PDB entry 8RQD | X-ray diffraction, 2.14 A resolution | chains C and A

== Chain C (and A) ==
Protein: 2'-deoxynucleoside 5'-phosphate N-hydrolase 1
From: Homo sapiens
Notes: EC 3.2.2.-; chain A of this document is another copy of the same molecule, construct and numbering; everything in this record applies to it too
UniProtKB: O43598 (DNPH1_HUMAN); residue numbers follow UniProt; this construct covers 20-162
Amino-acid sequence (145 residues; row label = number of the first residue in the row):
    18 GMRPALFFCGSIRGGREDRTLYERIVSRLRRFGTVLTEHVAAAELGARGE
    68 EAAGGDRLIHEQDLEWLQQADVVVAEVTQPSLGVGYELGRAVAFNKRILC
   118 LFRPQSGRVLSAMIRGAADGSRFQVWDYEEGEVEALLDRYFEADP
Unresolved in the structure: 18, 57-62, 160-162 (chain A: 18, 160-162)
Construct notes: expression tag (18-19); engineered mutation Phe24 (Tyr in O43598)
Curated features (UniProtKB/Swiss-Prot):
  - binding site (5-hydroxymethyl-dUMP): Gly27, Ile29, Arg30, Gly31, Ser98, Gly100, Glu104, Ser128
  - modified residue (Phosphoserine): Ser28, Ser98, Ser123, Ser128, Ser138
  - mutagenesis: Glu104 (E104Q: Loss of deoxyribonucleoside 5'-monophosphate N-glycosidase activity)
From the paper describing this entry:
  - contacts within the chain: Asp80-Glu104
  - catalytic residues: Asp80 (proposed by the authors, not directly observed)
  - mutagenesis - Y24F (400-fold), H56A (15-fold), D80A, D80N, E104D: decreased catalytic activity
  - mutagenesis - E104A: abolished catalytic activity
  - mutagenesis - R30A: decreased catalytic activity on dUMP
  - catalytic residues: Glu104
  - mutagenesis - E104A: increased stability

== How chain C and chain A interact ==
Contacting residue pairs - 65 pairs, chain C then chain A:
  Asp73(C) with Ala129(A); Arg132(A); Gly133(A)
  Arg74(C) with Gly133(A)
  His77(C) with Met130(A); Gly133(A); Ala134(A)
  Asp80(C) with Met130(A)
  Leu81(C) with Met130(A), hydrophobic
  Val94(C) with Leu99(A)
  Pro97(C) with Pro97(A)
  Ser98(C) with Ser98(A); Leu99(A)
  Leu99(C) with Val94(A); Ser98(A); Val101(A), hydrophobic; Gly102(A); Leu127(A), hydrophobic; Ile131(A), hydrophobic
  Gly100(C) with Ser128(A); Met130(A)
  Val101(C) with Leu99(A), hydrophobic
  Gly102(C) with Leu99(A); Gly102(A); Tyr103(A), hydrogen bond (backbone-backbone)
  Tyr103(C) with Gly102(A), hydrogen bond (backbone-backbone); Tyr103(A); Leu105(A); Gly106(A); Val109(A), hydrophobic; Met130(A), hydrophobic; Ile131(A), hydrophobic; Ala134(A)
  Leu105(C) with Tyr103(A)
  Gly106(C) with Tyr103(A); Gly106(A); Arg107(A)
  Arg107(C) with Gly106(A); Val109(A)
  Val109(C) with Tyr103(A), hydrophobic; Arg107(A)
  Ala110(C) with Ala110(A), hydrophobic
  Pro121(C) with Glu67(A)
  Val126(C) with Gly63(A); Gly66(A)
  Leu127(C) with Leu99(A), hydrophobic
  Ser128(C) with Gly100(A)
  Ala129(C) with Asp73(A)
  Met130(C) with His77(A); Asp80(A); Leu81(A), hydrophobic; Gly100(A); Tyr103(A), hydrophobic; Glu104(A)
  Ile131(C) with Leu99(A), hydrophobic; Tyr103(A), hydrophobic
  Arg132(C) with Glu67(A), salt bridge; Asp73(A)
  Gly133(C) with Asp73(A); Arg74(A); His77(A)
  Ala134(C) with His77(A)
  Ala135(C) with Arg74(A), hydrogen bond (backbone-side chain)
  Asp136(C) with Arg74(A)
  Asp144(C) with Glu67(A)
Also at the interface, not in a pair above, chain C (36 interface residues in all): Ile76, Gln96, Glu104, Phe119, Phe140
Also at the interface, not in a pair above, chain A (33 interface residues in all): Ala64, Ile76, Gln96

== Overview ==
36 residues of chain C face 33 of chain A across their interface; the contacts include 3 hydrogen bonds and 1
salt bridge. Among the polar pairs are Arg132(C)-Glu67(A), Ala135(C)-Arg74(A) and Gly102(C)-Tyr103(A). From
the paper: catalytic residues Asp80(C) and Glu104(C); Y24F, H56A and D80A of chain C, among others, reduce
catalytic activity; 7 substitutions were tested in all.
Chain C and chain A are both 2'-deoxynucleoside 5'-phosphate N-hydrolase 1 (Homo sapiens); the structure,
Crystal structure of human DNPH1 mutant-Y24F, was determined by X-ray diffraction together with 8RPS and 8RPT
from the same study.
